PDB entry 1GXD | X-ray diffraction, 3.10 A resolution | chains A and C

[Chain A]
Molecule: 72 kDa type IV collagenase
From: Homo sapiens
Notes: EC 3.4.24.24
UniProtKB: P08253 (MM02_HUMAN); residues 1-631 here correspond to UniProt positions 30-660 (UniProt number = residue number + 29)
Chain sequence (631 residues; numbered 1 to 631; the number before each row is that of its first residue):
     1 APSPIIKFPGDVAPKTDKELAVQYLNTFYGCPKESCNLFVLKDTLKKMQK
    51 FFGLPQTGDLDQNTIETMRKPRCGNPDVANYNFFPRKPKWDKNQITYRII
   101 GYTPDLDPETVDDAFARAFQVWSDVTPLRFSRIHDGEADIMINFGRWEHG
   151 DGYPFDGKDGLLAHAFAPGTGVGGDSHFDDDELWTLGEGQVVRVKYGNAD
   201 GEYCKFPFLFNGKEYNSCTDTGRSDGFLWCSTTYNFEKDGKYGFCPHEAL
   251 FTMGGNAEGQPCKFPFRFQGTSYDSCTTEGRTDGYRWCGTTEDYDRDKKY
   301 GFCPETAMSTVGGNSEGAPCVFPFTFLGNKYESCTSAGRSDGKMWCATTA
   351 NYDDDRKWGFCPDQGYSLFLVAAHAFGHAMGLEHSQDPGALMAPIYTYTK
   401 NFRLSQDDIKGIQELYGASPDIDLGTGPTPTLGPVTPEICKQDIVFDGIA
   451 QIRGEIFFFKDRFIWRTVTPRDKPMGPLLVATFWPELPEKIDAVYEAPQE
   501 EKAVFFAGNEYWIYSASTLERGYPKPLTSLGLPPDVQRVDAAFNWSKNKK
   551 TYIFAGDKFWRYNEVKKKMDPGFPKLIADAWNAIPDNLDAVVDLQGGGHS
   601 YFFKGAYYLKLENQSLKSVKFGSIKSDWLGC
Not modelled in the structure: 422-428
Sequence notes: engineered mutation Ala375 (Glu404 in P08253)
Disulfide bonds: Cys31-Cys36, Cys204-Cys230, Cys218-Cys245, Cys262-Cys288, Cys276-Cys303, Cys320-Cys346, Cys334-Cys361, Cys440-Cys631
Ion coordination: Zn2+ site 1: Cys73, His374, His378, His384; Zn2+ site 2: His149, Asp151, His164, His177; Ca2+: Asp156, Gly157, Asp159, Leu161, Asp179, Glu182
From the paper describing this entry:
  - specificity-determining residues: Lys547, Lys566 to Lys568, Asn582, Ala583, Leu609, Lys617, Phe621 (by similarity / conservation)

[Chain C]
Molecule: Metalloproteinase inhibitor 2
From: Homo sapiens
UniProtKB: P16035 (TIM2_HUMAN); residues 1-194 here correspond to UniProt positions 27-220 (UniProt number = residue number + 26)
Chain sequence (194 residues; each row starts with the number of its first residue):
     1 CSCSPVHPQQAFCNADVVIRAKAVSEKEVDSGNDIYGNPIKRIQYEIKQI
    51 KMFKGPEKDIEFIYTAPSSAVCGVSLDVGGKKEYLIAGKAEGDGKMHITL
   101 CDFIVPWDTLSTTQKKSLNHRYQMGCECKITRCPMIPCYISSPDECLWMD
   151 WVTEKNINGHQAKFFACIKRSDGSCAWYRGAAPPKQEFLDIEDP
Not modelled in the structure: 193-194
Swiss-Prot annotation at these positions:
  - region (Involved in metalloproteinase-binding): Cys1 to Ser4, Ser69, Ala70
  - binding site (Zn(2+)): Cys1
  - site (Involved in metalloproteinase-binding): Asn14, Ile35, Lys41
Disulfide bonds: Cys1-Cys72, Cys3-Cys101, Cys13-Cys126, Cys128-Cys175, Cys133-Cys138, Cys146-Cys167
From the paper describing this entry:
  - specificity-determining residues: Met149, Phe188 (by similarity / conservation)

[Interface between chain A and chain C]
Pairs across the interface (45):
  Lys547(A) - Glu187(C)  salt bridge
  Lys550(A) - Asp190(C)  salt bridge
  Lys550(A) - Glu192(C)  salt bridge
  Tyr552(A) - Phe188(C)  hydrogen bond (side chain-backbone)
  Phe559(A) - Phe188(C)  hydrophobic
  Arg561(A) - Phe188(C)  hydrogen bond (side chain-backbone)
  Arg561(A) - Leu189(C)
  Arg561(A) - Asp190(C)  salt bridge
  Lys566(A) - Glu192(C)  salt bridge
  Asp570(A) - Asp190(C)
  Lys575(A) - Lys185(C)
  Lys575(A) - Phe188(C)
  Ala578(A) - Ala182(C)
  Asp579(A) - Lys185(C)  salt bridge
  Ala580(A) - Gln186(C)
  Ala580(A) - Glu187(C)
  Ala580(A) - Phe188(C)  hydrophobic
  Trp581(A) - Phe188(C)
  Asn582(A) - Arg170(C)  hydrogen bond
  Asn582(A) - Trp177(C)  hydrogen bond (side chain-backbone)
  Asn582(A) - Tyr178(C)
  Ala583(A) - Phe165(C)
  Asp586(A) - Arg179(C)  salt bridge
  Tyr607(A) - Ile136(C)  hydrophobic
  Tyr607(A) - Val152(C)
  Tyr607(A) - Thr153(C)  hydrogen bond
  Leu609(A) - Met149(C)  hydrophobic
  Leu616(A) - Arg170(C)  hydrogen bond (backbone-side chain)
  Leu616(A) - Gln186(C)
  Leu616(A) - Glu187(C)
  Lys617(A) - Arg170(C)
  Lys617(A) - Asp172(C)  salt bridge
  Lys617(A) - Ser174(C)  hydrogen bond
  Lys617(A) - Cys175(C)
  Ser618(A) - Trp177(C)
  Lys620(A) - Cys138(C)
  Lys620(A) - Tyr139(C)
  Phe621(A) - Ile136(C)  hydrophobic
  Phe621(A) - Pro137(C)
  Phe621(A) - Cys138(C)  hydrogen bond (backbone-backbone)
  Phe621(A) - Leu147(C)  hydrophobic
  Phe621(A) - Met149(C)  hydrophobic
  Phe621(A) - Val152(C)  hydrophobic
  Gly622(A) - Ile136(C)
  Ser623(A) - Ile136(C)
Other interface residues (no listed pair), chain A (29 interface residues in all): Trp545, Asn548, Phe573, Ile577, Val619
Other interface residues (no listed pair), chain C (27 interface residues in all): Ile140, Pro143, Ala176
From the paper, about this interface:
  - pairs named by the authors: Lys547(A)-Glu187(C) (salt bridge), Tyr552(A)-Phe188(C) (hydrophobic contact), Phe559(A)-Phe188(C) (hydrophobic contact), Arg561(A)-Asp190(C) (salt bridge), Lys566(A)-Glu192(C) (salt bridge), Phe573(A)-Phe188(C) (hydrophobic contact), Asp579(A)-Lys185(C) (salt bridge), Ala580(A)-Phe188(C) (hydrophobic contact), Trp581(A)-Phe188(C) (hydrophobic contact), Asn582(A)-Trp177(C) (hydrogen bond), Asp586(A)-Arg179(C) (salt bridge), Tyr607(A)-Thr153(C) (hydrogen bond), Leu616(A)-Arg170(C) (backbone contact), Lys617(A)-Asp172(C) (salt bridge), Lys620(A)-Tyr139(C) (hydrogen bond), Phe621(A)-Met149(C), Phe621(A)-Cys138(C) (backbone contact)
  - interface residues, chain A: Lys550(A), Ala583(A), Tyr607(A), Leu609(A), Val619(A)
  - interface residues, chain C: Ile136(C), Cys138(C), Leu147(C), Val152(C), Phe165(C), Trp177(C), Phe188(C)

[Summary]
29 residues of chain A face 27 of chain C across their interface; the contacts include 8 hydrogen bonds and 8
salt bridges. Polar contacts include Lys547(A)-Glu187(C), Lys550(A)-Asp190(C) and Lys550(A)-Glu192(C). The
paper describes salt bridges between Lys547(A) and Glu187(C), Arg561(A) and Asp190(C) and Lys566(A) and
Glu192(C) among others; hydrophobic contacts between Tyr552(A) and Phe188(C), Phe559(A) and Phe188(C) and
Phe573(A) and Phe188(C) among others; hydrogen bonds between Asn582(A) and Trp177(C), Tyr607(A) and Thr153(C)
and Lys620(A) and Tyr139(C). The paper reports interface residues Lys550(A), Ala583(A) and Ile136(C) among
others; specificity determinants Lys547(A), Lys566(A) and Met149(C) among others.
Chain A is 72 kDa type IV collagenase and chain C is Metalloproteinase inhibitor 2, both from Homo sapiens;
the structure, proMMP-2/TIMP-2 complex, was determined by X-ray diffraction.
